Entry 1MFQ (X-ray diffraction, 3.10 A resolution); this record covers chains A and B of the 3 polymer chains in the assembly.

== Chain A ==
Molecule: 7S RNA of human SRP
Organism: Homo sapiens
Notes: fragment: S-domain
Sequence (128 nucleotides; numbered 112 to 239; the number before each row is that of its first residue):
   112 GACACUAAGUUCGGCAUCAAUAUGGUGACCUCCCGGGAGCGGGGGACCAC
   162 CAGGUUGCCUAAGGAGGGGUGAACCGGCCCAGGUCGGAAACGGAGCAGGU
   212 CAAAACUCCCGUGCUGAUCAGUAGUGUC
Modified residues: CCC (cytidine-5'-phosphate-2',3'-cyclic phosphate) at position 239
Metal / ion sites: Mg2+ site 1: C116, U117; Mg2+ site 2: A183, C185; Mg2+ site 3 near A183 (its only coordinating residue here); Mg2+ site 4: A192, G193; Mg2+ site 5 near A205 (its only coordinating residue here)

== Chain B ==
Molecule: signal recognition particle 19kDa protein
Organism: Homo sapiens
Reference sequence: P09132 (SRP19_HUMAN); numbering as in UniProt (aligned over 14-120)
Amino-acid sequence (108 residues; row label = number of the first residue in the row):
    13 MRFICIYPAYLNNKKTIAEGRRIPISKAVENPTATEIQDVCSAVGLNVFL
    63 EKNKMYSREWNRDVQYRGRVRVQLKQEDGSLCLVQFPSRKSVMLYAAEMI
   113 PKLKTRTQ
Not modelled in the structure: 13
Construct notes: initiating methionine (13)

== Interface between chain A and chain B ==
Contacting residue pairs - 45 pairs, chain A then chain B:
  C140(A) / Thr-28(B)  phosphate contact
  C141(A) / Thr-28(B)  phosphate contact
  C141(A) / Ile-29(B)  hydrogen bond to the phosphate
  C141(A) / Arg-33(B)  salt bridge to the phosphate
  U142(A) / Arg-33(B)  salt bridge to the phosphate
  U142(A) / Pro-36(B)  phosphate contact
  U142(A) / Ile-37(B)  hydrogen bond to the phosphate
  C143(A) / Pro-36(B)  phosphate contact
  G147(A) / Arg-34(B)  hydrogen bond to the base
  G147(A) / Arg-101(B)  hydrogen bond to the base
  G148(A) / Arg-14(B)  sugar contact
  G148(A) / Phe-15(B)  hydrogen bond to the sugar
  G148(A) / Ile-16(B)  phosphate contact
  G148(A) / Cys-17(B)  hydrogen bond to the sugar
  G148(A) / Arg-83(B)  hydrogen bond to the sugar
  G148(A) / Arg-101(B)  salt bridge to the phosphate
  A149(A) / Ile-16(B)  phosphate contact
  A149(A) / Cys-17(B)  hydrogen bond to the phosphate
  A149(A) / Tyr-19(B)  hydrogen bond to the sugar
  A149(A) / Tyr-22(B)  phosphate contact
  A149(A) / Arg-81(B)  hydrogen bond to the sugar
  A149(A) / Arg-101(B)  salt bridge to the phosphate
  G150(A) / Tyr-19(B)  phosphate contact
  G150(A) / Tyr-22(B)  hydrogen bond to the phosphate
  G150(A) / Tyr-68(B)  phosphate contact
  G150(A) / Ser-69(B)  sugar contact
  C151(A) / Arg-34(B)  base contact
  C151(A) / Arg-70(B)  salt bridge to the phosphate
  U195(A) / Arg-74(B)  hydrogen bond to the phosphate
  C196(A) / Met-67(B)  hydrogen bond to the sugar
  C196(A) / Tyr-68(B)  sugar contact
  C196(A) / Ser-69(B)  hydrogen bond to the base
  C196(A) / Arg-74(B)  salt bridge to the phosphate
  G197(A) / Tyr-19(B)  sugar contact
  G197(A) / Lys-66(B)  phosphate contact
  G197(A) / Met-67(B)  hydrogen bond to the phosphate
  G197(A) / Ser-69(B)  sugar contact
  G197(A) / Arg-81(B)  hydrogen bond to the phosphate
  G198(A) / Lys-66(B)  salt bridge to the phosphate
  G198(A) / Arg-81(B)  salt bridge to the phosphate
  G203(A) / Ser-69(B)  hydrogen bond to the base
  G204(A) / Ser-69(B)  hydrogen bond to the base
  G204(A) / Arg-70(B)  sugar contact
  A205(A) / Ser-69(B)  sugar contact
  A205(A) / Arg-70(B)  sugar contact
Interface residues without a listed pair, chain A (18 interface residues in all): C144, G146
Interface residues without a listed pair, chain B (26 interface residues in all): Lys-27, Ala-30, Asn-65, Trp-72, Lys-102

== In short ==
18 residues of chain A face 26 of chain B across their interface; the contacts include 18 hydrogen bonds and 8
salt bridges. Polar pairs include G147(A)/Arg-34(B), G147(A)/Arg-101(B) and C196(A)/Ser-69(B). The Mg2+ site 1
is built by C116(A) and U117(A).
Here chain A is 7S RNA of human SRP and chain B is signal recognition particle 19kDa protein, both from Homo
sapiens. Entry 1MFQ (Crystal Structure Analysis of a Ternary S-Domain Complex of Human Signal Recognition
Particle) was determined by X-ray diffraction.
